Entry 2GGL (X-ray diffraction, 2.40 A resolution); this record covers chains A and D of the 4 polymer chains in the assembly.

[Chain A (and D)]
Protein: N-carbamoyl-D-amino acid amidohydrolase
Organism: Agrobacterium tumefaciens
Notes: EC 3.5.1.77; chain D of this document is another copy of the same molecule, construct and numbering; everything in this record applies to it too
Reference sequence: Q44185 (DCAS_AGRTU); residues 1-304 here = UniProt positions 1-304
Amino-acid sequence (304 residues; numbered 1 to 304; the number before each row is that of its first residue):
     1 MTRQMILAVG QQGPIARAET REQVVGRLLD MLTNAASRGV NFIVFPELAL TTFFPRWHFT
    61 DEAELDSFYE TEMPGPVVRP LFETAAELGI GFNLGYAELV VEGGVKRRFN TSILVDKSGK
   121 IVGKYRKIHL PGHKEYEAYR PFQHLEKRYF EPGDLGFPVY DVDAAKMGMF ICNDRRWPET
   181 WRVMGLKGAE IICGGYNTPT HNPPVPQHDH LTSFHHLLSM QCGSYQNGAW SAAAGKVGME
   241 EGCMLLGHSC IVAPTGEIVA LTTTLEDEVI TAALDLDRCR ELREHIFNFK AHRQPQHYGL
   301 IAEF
Not modelled in the structure: 1-2
Construct notes: engineered mutation Cys-222 (Ala in Q44185)
UniProt features mapped onto this chain:
  - active site: Glu-47, Lys-127, Cys-172
  - mutagenesis: His-129 (H129A/N/R: No activity), His-144 (H144A: 5% activity of wild-type), His-215 (H215A: 17% activity of wild-type)
From the paper describing this entry:
  - mutagenesis - P178C, A222C: unchanged stability
  - mutagenesis - P295C/F304C: increased stability
  - mutagenesis - P295C/F304C: increased catalytic activity on from 55 8C to 70 8C
  - catalytic residues: Glu-47, Lys-127, Cys-172 (citing earlier work)

[How chain A and chain D interact]
Residue-residue contacts (22; chain A residue first):
  Arg-38(A) with Ile-6(D); Arg-38(D)
  Gly-39(A) with Ser-37(D)
  His-248(A) with Glu-257(D), salt bridge
  Ala-253(A) with Thr-263(D)
  Thr-255(A) with Thr-263(D)
  Glu-257(A) with His-248(D), salt bridge; Thr-263(D)
  Ile-258(A) with Leu-261(D)
  Val-259(A) with Ala-260(D); Leu-261(D), hydrogen bond (backbone-backbone); Thr-263(D)
  Ala-260(A) with Val-259(D)
  Leu-261(A) with Ile-258(D); Val-259(D)
  Thr-263(A) with Ala-253(D); Glu-257(D); Val-259(D); Arg-278(D), hydrogen bond
  Thr-264(A) with Arg-278(D)
  Arg-278(A) with Thr-263(D), hydrogen bond; Thr-264(D)
Interface residues without a listed pair, chain A (19 interface residues in all): Ile-6, Ser-37, Trp-230, Thr-262, Thr-271, Ala-273
Interface residues without a listed pair, chain D (19 interface residues in all): Gly-39, Trp-230, Thr-255, Thr-262, Thr-271, Ala-273

[Summary]
The chain A/chain D interface involves 19 residues from each chain, with 3 hydrogen bonds and 2 salt bridges.
Polar pairs include His-248(A)/Glu-257(D), Thr-263(A)/Arg-278(D) and Val-259(A)/Leu-261(D). The paper reports
catalytic residues Glu-47(A), Lys-127(A) and Cys-172(A); P295C/F304C of chain A increase stability; 3
substitutions were tested in all.
Both chains are N-carbamoyl-D-amino acid amidohydrolase (Agrobacterium tumefaciens). Entry 2GGL (The mutant
A222C of Agrobacterium radiobacter N-carbamoyl-D-amino acid amidohydrolase) was determined by X-ray
diffraction together with 2GGG, 2GGH, 2GGI, 2GGJ and 2GGK from the same study.
